7BOF - chains A and R of the 12 polymer chains in the assembly; structure by electron microscopy, 2.92 A resolution.

[Chain A]
Molecule: 16S rRNA
Organism: Escherichia coli (strain K12)
Sequence (1542 nucleotides; row label = number of the first residue in the row):
     1 AAAUUGAAGA GUUUGAUCAU GGCUCAGAUU GAACGCUGGC GGCAGGCCUA ACACAUGCAA
    61 GUCGAACGGU AACAGGAAGA AGCUUGCUUC UUUGCUGACG AGUGGCGGAC GGGUGAGUAA
   121 UGUCUGGGAA ACUGCCUGAU GGAGGGGGAU AACUACUGGA AACGGUAGCU AAUACCGCAU
   181 AACGUCGCAA GACCAAAGAG GGGGACCUUC GGGCCUCUUG CCAUCGGAUG UGCCCAGAUG
   241 GGAUUAGCUA GUAGGUGGGG UAACGGCUCA CCUAGGCGAC GAUCCCUAGC UGGUCUGAGA
   301 GGAUGACCAG CCACACUGGA ACUGAGACAC GGUCCAGACU CCUACGGGAG GCAGCAGUGG
   361 GGAAUAUUGC ACAAUGGGCG CAAGCCUGAU GCAGCCAUGC CGCGUGUAUG AAGAAGGCCU
   421 UCGGGUUGUA AAGUACUUUC AGCGGGGAGG AAGGGAGUAA AGUUAAUACC UUUGCUCAUU
   481 GACGUUACCC GCAGAAGAAG CACCGGCUAA CUCCGUGCCA GCAGCCXCGG UAAUACGGAG
   541 GGUGCAAGCG UUAAUCGGAA UUACUGGGCG UAAAGCGCAC GCAGGCGGUU UGUUAAGUCA
   601 GAUGUGAAAU CCCCGGGCUC AACCUGGGAA CUGCAUCUGA UACUGGCAAG CUUGAGUCUC
   661 GUAGAGGGGG GUAGAAUUCC AGGUGUAGCG GUGAAAUGCG UAGAGAUCUG GAGGAAUACC
   721 GGUGGCGAAG GCGGCCCCCU GGACGAAGAC UGACGCUCAG GUGCGAAAGC GUGGGGAGCA
   781 AACAGGAUUA GAUACCCUGG UAGUCCACGC CGUAAACGAU GUCGACUUGG AGGUUGUGCC
   841 CUUGAGGCGU GGCUUCCGGA GCUAACGCGU UAAGUCGACC GCCUGGGGAG UACGGCCGCA
   901 AGGUUAAAAC UCAAAUGAAU UGACGGGGGC CCGCACAAGC GGUGGAGCAU GUGGUUUAAU
   961 UCGAUGXAAC GCGAAGAACC UUACCUGGUC UUGACAUCCA CGGAAGUUUU CAGAGAUGAG
  1021 AAUGUGCCUU CGGGAACCGU GAGACAGGUG CUGCAUGGCU GUCGUCAGCU CGUGUUGUGA
  1081 AAUGUUGGGU UAAGUCCCGC AACGAGCGCA ACCCUUAUCC UUUGUUGCCA GCGGUCCGGC
  1141 CGGGAACUCA AAGGAGACUG CCAGUGAUAA ACUGGAGGAA GGUGGGGAUG ACGUCAAGUC
  1201 AUCAUGGCCC UUACGACCAG GGCUACACAC GUGCUACAAU GGCGCAUACA AAGAGAAGCG
  1261 ACCUCGCGAG AGCAAGCGGA CCUCAUAAAG UGCGUCGUAG UCCGGAUUGG AGUCUGCAAC
  1321 UCGACUCCAU GAAGUCGGAA UCGCUAGUAA UCGUGGAUCA GAAUGCCACG GUGAAUACGU
  1381 UCCCGGGCCU UGUACACACC GCCCGUXACA CCAUGGGAGU GGGUUGCAAA AGAAGUAGGU
  1441 AGCUUAACCU UCGGGAGGGC GCUUACCACU UUGUGAUUCA UGACUGGGGU GAAGUCGUAA
  1501 CAAGGUAACC GUAGGGGAAC CUGCGGUUGG AUCACCUCCU UA
Unresolved in the structure: 931-1386, 1401-1407, 1495-1501, 1541-1542
Modified / non-standard residues: PSU (pseudouridine-5'-monophosphate) at position 516, G7M (N7-methyl-guanosine-5'-monophosphate) at position 527, 2MG (2N-methylguanosine-5'-monophosphate) at position 966, 5MC (5-methylcytidine-5'-monophosphate) at position 967, 2MG (2N-methylguanosine-5'-monophosphate) at position 1207, 4OC (4n,o2'-methylcytidine-5'-monophosphate) at position 1402, 5MC (5-methylcytidine-5'-monophosphate) at position 1407, UR3 (3-methyluridine-5'-monophoshate) at position 1498, 2MG (2N-methylguanosine-5'-monophosphate) at position 1516, MA6 (6N-dimethyladenosine-5'-monophoshate) at position 1518, MA6 (6N-dimethyladenosine-5'-monophoshate) at position 1519
Bound ions: Mg2+ site 1 near U14 (its only coordinating residue here); Mg2+ site 2 near G21 (its only coordinating residue here); Mg2+ site 3: C48, G115; Mg2+ site 4 near A53 (its only coordinating residue here); Mg2+ site 5 near U56 (its only coordinating residue here); Mg2+ site 6: A59, U387; Mg2+ site 7 near A66 (its only coordinating residue here); Mg2+ site 8 near G100 (its only coordinating residue here); Mg2+ site 9: A109, G331; Mg2+ site 10 near G111 (its only coordinating residue here); Mg2+ site 11 near G113 (its only coordinating residue here); Mg2+ site 12: A116, G117, G289; 39 more Mg2+ sites not listed
Reported in the primary citation:
  - contacts within the chain: U921-A1534, A923-U1532, A1507-G1530 (pi stacking)

[Chain R]
Molecule: 30S ribosomal protein S18
Organism: Escherichia coli (strain K12)
UniProtKB: P0A7T7 (RS18_ECOLI); numbering as in UniProt (aligned over 1-75)
Chain sequence (75 residues; each row starts with the number of its first residue):
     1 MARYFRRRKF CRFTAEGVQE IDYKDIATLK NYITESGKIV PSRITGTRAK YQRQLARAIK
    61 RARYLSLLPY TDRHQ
Unresolved in the structure: 1-9, 75
Curated features (UniProtKB/Swiss-Prot):
  - modified residue: Ala2 (N-acetylalanine)

[How chain A and chain R interact]
Residue-residue contacts (36; chain A residue first):
  A663(A) with Lys50(R), sugar contact; Arg53(R), phosphate contact
  G664(A) with Arg53(R), salt bridge to the phosphate; Arg57(R), salt bridge to the phosphate
  U672(A) with Tyr64(R), sugar contact
  A673(A) with Tyr64(R), sugar contact; Tyr70(R), hydrogen bond to the sugar
  G674(A) with Tyr70(R), sugar contact; His74(R), hydrogen bond to the phosphate
  A675(A) with His74(R), salt bridge to the phosphate
  A718(A) with Lys38(R), base contact; Arg63(R), base contact; Tyr70(R), base contact
  C719(A) with Lys38(R), base contact; Ile39(R), hydrogen bond to the sugar; Arg63(R), hydrogen bond to the base
  C720(A) with Ile39(R), sugar contact; Pro41(R), sugar contact; Gln52(R), hydrogen bond to the sugar; Ala56(R), sugar contact; Lys60(R), hydrogen bond to the base
  G721(A) with Pro41(R), phosphate contact; Ser42(R), hydrogen bond to the phosphate; Gln52(R), phosphate contact
  G734(A) with Lys60(R), sugar contact
  C735(A) with Lys60(R), sugar contact; Arg61(R), phosphate contact
  C736(A) with Arg61(R), salt bridge to the phosphate
  U835(A) with Lys50(R), phosphate contact; Arg53(R), salt bridge to the phosphate
  G836(A) with Lys50(R), salt bridge to the phosphate
  G844(A) with Thr14(R), phosphate contact; Ala15(R), hydrogen bond to the sugar
  A845(A) with Thr14(R), hydrogen bond to the phosphate; Ala15(R), phosphate contact
  G846(A) with Arg48(R), salt bridge to the phosphate
Other interface residues (no listed pair), chain A (20 interface residues in all): A665, U834
Other interface residues (no listed pair), chain R (22 interface residues in all): Cys11, Glu16, Val40, Ala49

[In short]
20 residues of chain A face 22 of chain R across their interface, with 9 hydrogen bonds and 7 salt bridges.
Among the polar pairs are C719(A)-Arg63(R), C720(A)-Lys60(R) and A673(A)-Tyr70(R). The Mg2+ site 3 is built by
C48(A) and G115(A). The paper reports contacts within the chain involving U921(A), A1534(A) and A923(A) among
others.
Here chain A is 16S rRNA and chain R is 30S ribosomal protein S18, both from Escherichia coli (strain K12).
Entry 7BOF (Bacterial 30S ribosomal subunit assembly complex state I (body domain)) was determined by electron
microscopy (same publication as 7AF3, 7AF5, 7AF8, 7AFA, 7AFD, 7AFH and 17 further entries).
